Entry 7VY2 (electron microscopy, 2.75 A resolution); this record covers chains L and X of the 66 polymer chains in the assembly.

[Chain L]
Protein: Photosynthetic reaction center L subunit
Source organism: Rhodobacter sphaeroides f. sp. denitrificans
Reference sequence: A0A7Z6QV46 (A0A7Z6QV46_CERSP); residues 1-281 here correspond to UniProt positions 2-282 (UniProt number = residue number + 1)
Chain sequence (281 residues; each row starts with the number of its first residue):
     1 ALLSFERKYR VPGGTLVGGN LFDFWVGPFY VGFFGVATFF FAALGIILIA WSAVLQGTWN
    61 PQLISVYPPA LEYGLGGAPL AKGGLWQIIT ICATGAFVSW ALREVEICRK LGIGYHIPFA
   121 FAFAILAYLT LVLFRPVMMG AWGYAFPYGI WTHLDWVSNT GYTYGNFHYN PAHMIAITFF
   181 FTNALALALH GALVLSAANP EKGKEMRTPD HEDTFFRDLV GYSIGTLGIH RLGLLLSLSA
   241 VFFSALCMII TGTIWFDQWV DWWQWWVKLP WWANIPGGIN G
Metal / ion sites: Fe ion: H190, H230 (shared with 3 residues of chain M)
Residues lining bound ligands:
  - bacteriochlorophyll a (BCL), molecule 1: F22, F33, V36
  - bacteriochlorophyll a (BCL), molecule 2: I46, I49, F97, Y128, L131, F146, I150, W151, H153, L154, W156, V157
  - bacteriochlorophyll a (BCL), molecule 3: F97, F121, A124, I125, A127, Y128, L131, W156, V157, S158, T160, G161, Y162, N166, F167, H168, H173, A176, I177, F180, F181, V241, S244, A245, C247, M248
  - bacteriochlorophyll a (BCL), molecule 4: V157, Y162, H168, F181
  - bacteriochlorophyll a (BCL), molecule 5: H168, M174, I177, T178, F181, T182, L185
  - bacteriopheophytin a (BPH), molecule 1: T38, F41, A42, G45, I49, I89, C92, A93, A96, F97, W100, E104, I117, A120, F121, F123, A124, Y128, F146, Y148, G149, I150, H153, F180, S237, L238, V241
  - bacteriopheophytin a (BPH), molecule 2: F181, A184, L185, A188, L189, F216, L219, V220
  - phosphatidylethanolamine (PTY): G27, P28, F29, F39, A42, A43, I46
  - ubiquinone-10 (U10), molecule 1: V26, F29, V31, G35, V36, T38, F39, W100, R103
  - ubiquinone-10 (U10), molecule 2: V36, F40, F41, I91
  - ubiquinone-10 (U10), molecule 3: P171, M174, I175, T178, W262, W263, W265, W266
  - ubiquinone-10 (U10), molecule 4: I175, T178, F179, T182, L185, L189, H190, L193, V194, P209, E212, D213, F216, V220, Y222, S223, I224, G225, T226, I229, L232, L236

[Chain X]
Protein: PufX
Source organism: Rhodobacter sphaeroides f. sp. denitrificans
Reference sequence: A0A7Z6QV32 (A0A7Z6QV32_CERSP); residue numbers follow UniProt; this construct covers 2-82
Chain sequence (81 residues; numbered 2 to 82; the number before each row is that of its first residue):
     2 ADKTIFNDHL NTNPKTNLRL WVAFQMMKGA GWAGGVFFGT LLLIGFFRVV GRMLPIDENP
    62 APAPNITGAL ETGIELIKHL V
Not modelled in the structure: 2-7, 70-82
Residues lining bound ligands: spheroidene (SPO): R20, V23, A24, M27
From the paper describing this entry:
  - mutagenesis - R49L, G52L, R53L: abolished binding to dimeric LH1-RC (citing earlier work)
  - self-association interface (contacts with another copy of this molecule): N8 to F25

[Chain L / chain X interface]
Residue-residue contacts (36; chain L residue first):
  Y67(L) - N66(X)
  Y67(L) - I67(X)
  Y67(L) - T68(X)
  Y67(L) - G69(X)
  P68(L) - N66(X)
  P68(L) - T68(X)
  L71(L) - A64(X)
  L133(L) - L44(X)  hydrophobic
  L133(L) - I45(X)  hydrophobic
  F134(L) - L44(X)  hydrophobic
  F134(L) - F48(X)  hydrophobic
  V137(L) - I45(X)
  V137(L) - R49(X)
  M138(L) - F48(X)  hydrophobic
  M138(L) - G52(X)
  M138(L) - I57(X)
  G143(L) - P65(X)
  G143(L) - N66(X)  hydrogen bond (backbone-side chain)
  Y144(L) - A62(X)  hydrogen bond (side chain-backbone)
  Y144(L) - P63(X)
  Y144(L) - P65(X)  hydrophobic
  A145(L) - N66(X)  hydrogen bond (backbone-side chain)
  W156(L) - P65(X)
  W156(L) - N66(X)
  N159(L) - P65(X)  hydrogen bond (side chain-backbone)
  T160(L) - P65(X)
  T163(L) - A62(X)
  T163(L) - P63(X)
  Y164(L) - A62(X)
  G252(L) - I57(X)
  T253(L) - L55(X)
  T253(L) - I57(X)
  I254(L) - L55(X)  hydrophobic
  F256(L) - P56(X)
  F256(L) - I57(X)
  F256(L) - N60(X)
Also at the interface, not in a pair above, chain L (24 interface residues in all): A70, A81, K82, P147, D155
Also at the interface, not in a pair above, chain X (18 interface residues in all): V51
From the paper, about this interface:
  - interface residues, chain X: I45(X), R49(X), G52(X)

[Overview]
The interface between chain L and chain X involves 24 residues on one side and 18 on the other, with 4
hydrogen bonds. Polar contacts include G143(L)-N66(X), Y144(L)-A62(X) and A145(L)-N66(X). The paper reports
that R49L, G52L and R53L of chain X abolish binding to dimeric LH1-RC; interface residues I45(X), R49(X) and
G52(X).
Chain L is Photosynthetic reaction center L subunit and chain X is PufX, both from Rhodobacter sphaeroides f.
sp. denitrificans; the structure, Structure of photosynthetic LH1-rc super-complex of rhodobacter sphaeroides
dimer, was determined by electron microscopy (same publication as 7VY3).
